1EUH - chains C and D of the 4 polymer chains in the assembly; structure by X-ray diffraction, 1.82 A resolution.

== Chain C (and D) ==
Molecule: NADP dependent non phosphorylating glyceraldehyde-3-phosphate dehydrogenase
From: Streptococcus mutans
Notes: EC 1.2.1.9; chain D of this document is another copy of the same molecule, construct and numbering; everything in this record applies to it too
UniProt: Q59931 (GAPN_STRMU); residue numbers follow UniProt; this construct covers 1-475
Chain sequence (475 residues; numbered 1 to 475; the number before each row is that of its first residue):
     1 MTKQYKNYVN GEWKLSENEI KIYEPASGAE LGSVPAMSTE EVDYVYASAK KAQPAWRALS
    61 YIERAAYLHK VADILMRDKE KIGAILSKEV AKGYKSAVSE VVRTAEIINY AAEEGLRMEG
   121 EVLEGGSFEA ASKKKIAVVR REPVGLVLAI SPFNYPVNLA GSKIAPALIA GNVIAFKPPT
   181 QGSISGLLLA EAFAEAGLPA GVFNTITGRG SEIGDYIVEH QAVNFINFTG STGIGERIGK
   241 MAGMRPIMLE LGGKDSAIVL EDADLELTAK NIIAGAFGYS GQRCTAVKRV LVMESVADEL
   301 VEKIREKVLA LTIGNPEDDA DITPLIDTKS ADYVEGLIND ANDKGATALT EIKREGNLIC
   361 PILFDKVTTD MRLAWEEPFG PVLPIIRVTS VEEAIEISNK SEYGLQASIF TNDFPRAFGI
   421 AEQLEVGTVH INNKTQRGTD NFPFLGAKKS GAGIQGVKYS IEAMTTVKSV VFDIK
Disordered / not traced: 1
UniProt features mapped onto this chain:
  - active site: Glu250, Cys284
  - binding site (substrate): Arg103, Asn154, Tyr155, Arg283 to Thr285, Arg437
  - binding site (NADP(+)): Ser151, Lys177, Thr180, Asp215, Glu377

== Chain C / chain D interface ==
Contacting residue pairs - 109 pairs, chain C then chain D:
  Arg57(C) - Glu422(D)  hydrogen bond (side chain-backbone)
  Glu106(C) - Phe128(D)
  Ile107(C) - Phe128(D)
  Tyr110(C) - Ser127(D)
  Tyr110(C) - Phe128(D)  hydrophobic
  Glu121(C) - Lys458(D)  salt bridge
  Glu121(C) - Tyr459(D)  hydrogen bond
  Leu123(C) - Asn441(D)
  Leu123(C) - Phe442(D)
  Leu123(C) - Pro443(D)
  Leu123(C) - Tyr459(D)
  Glu124(C) - Asn441(D)  hydrogen bond (backbone-side chain)
  Glu124(C) - Phe442(D)
  Gly125(C) - Thr439(D)
  Gly125(C) - Phe442(D)
  Ser127(C) - Tyr110(D)
  Phe128(C) - Glu106(D)
  Phe128(C) - Tyr110(D)  hydrophobic
  Phe128(C) - Asp440(D)
  Phe128(C) - Asn441(D)
  Ser132(C) - Thr439(D)
  Lys135(C) - Asn433(D)
  Lys135(C) - Phe442(D)
  Ala137(C) - Phe442(D)  hydrophobic
  Val139(C) - Pro443(D)  hydrophobic
  Arg140(C) - Glu422(D)  salt bridge
  Glu142(C) - Glu422(D)
  Glu236(C) - Met244(D)
  Gly239(C) - Gly243(D)
  Lys240(C) - Lys240(D)
  Lys240(C) - Gly243(D)
  Gly243(C) - Gly239(D)
  Met244(C) - Glu236(D)
  Met244(C) - Leu249(D)  hydrophobic
  Met244(C) - Leu251(D)  hydrophobic
  Met244(C) - Lys449(D)
  Met244(C) - Ala452(D)
  Leu249(C) - Met244(D)  hydrophobic
  Leu251(C) - Met244(D)  hydrophobic
  Phe414(C) - Phe472(D)  hydrophobic
  Phe418(C) - Val470(D)  hydrophobic
  Ala421(C) - Lys468(D)  hydrogen bond (backbone-side chain)
  Ala421(C) - Val470(D)  hydrophobic
  Glu422(C) - Arg57(D)  hydrogen bond (backbone-side chain)
  Glu422(C) - Arg140(D)  salt bridge
  Glu422(C) - Glu142(D)
  Glu422(C) - Lys468(D)  hydrogen bond (backbone-side chain)
  Leu424(C) - Lys468(D)  hydrogen bond (backbone-side chain)
  Val426(C) - Lys468(D)
  Gly427(C) - Val467(D)
  Gly427(C) - Lys468(D)
  Gly427(C) - Ser469(D)  hydrogen bond (backbone-backbone)
  Thr428(C) - Ser469(D)
  Thr428(C) - Val471(D)
  Val429(C) - Ser469(D)  hydrogen bond (backbone-backbone)
  Val429(C) - Val470(D)
  Val429(C) - Val471(D)  hydrogen bond (backbone-backbone)
  His430(C) - Val471(D)
  Ile431(C) - Val470(D)  hydrophobic
  Ile431(C) - Val471(D)  hydrogen bond (backbone-backbone)
  Asn433(C) - Lys135(D)
  Asn433(C) - Asp473(D)
  Thr439(C) - Gly125(D)
  Thr439(C) - Glu129(D)
  Thr439(C) - Ser132(D)  hydrogen bond
  Asp440(C) - Phe128(D)
  Asn441(C) - Leu123(D)
  Asn441(C) - Glu124(D)  hydrogen bond (side chain-backbone)
  Asn441(C) - Ser127(D)
  Asn441(C) - Phe128(D)
  Phe442(C) - Leu123(D)  hydrophobic
  Phe442(C) - Glu124(D)
  Phe442(C) - Gly125(D)
  Phe442(C) - Lys135(D)
  Phe442(C) - Ala137(D)  hydrophobic
  Phe442(C) - Val471(D)  hydrophobic
  Pro443(C) - Leu123(D)
  Pro443(C) - Val139(D)  hydrophobic
  Pro443(C) - Ser469(D)
  Leu445(C) - Thr466(D)
  Leu445(C) - Val467(D)
  Lys448(C) - Met244(D)
  Lys449(C) - Met244(D)
  Ala452(C) - Met244(D)
  Lys458(C) - Glu121(D)  salt bridge
  Tyr459(C) - Glu121(D)  hydrogen bond
  Tyr459(C) - Leu123(D)
  Thr466(C) - Leu445(D)
  Val467(C) - Gly427(D)
  Val467(C) - Leu445(D)
  Val467(C) - Ile454(D)  hydrophobic
  Lys468(C) - Ala421(D)  hydrogen bond (side chain-backbone)
  Lys468(C) - Glu422(D)  hydrogen bond (side chain-backbone)
  Lys468(C) - Leu424(D)  hydrogen bond (side chain-backbone)
  Lys468(C) - Val426(D)
  Lys468(C) - Gly427(D)
  Ser469(C) - Gly427(D)  hydrogen bond (backbone-backbone)
  Ser469(C) - Thr428(D)
  Ser469(C) - Val429(D)  hydrogen bond (backbone-backbone)
  Val470(C) - Phe418(D)  hydrophobic
  Val470(C) - Ala421(D)  hydrophobic
  Val470(C) - Val429(D)
  Val470(C) - Ile431(D)  hydrophobic
  Val471(C) - Thr428(D)
  Val471(C) - Val429(D)  hydrogen bond (backbone-backbone)
  Val471(C) - His430(D)
  Val471(C) - Ile431(D)  hydrogen bond (backbone-backbone)
  Phe472(C) - Phe414(D)  hydrophobic
  Asp473(C) - Asn433(D)  hydrogen bond
Also at the interface, not in a pair above, chain C (62 interface residues in all): Ile136, Val138, Gln221, Gly235, Gln423, Gln436, Gly451, Ile454
Also at the interface, not in a pair above, chain D (61 interface residues in all): Ile107, Ile136, Val138, Gly235, Gln436, Lys448, Gly451

== Overview ==
The interface between chain C and chain D involves 62 residues on one side and 61 on the other; the contacts
include 22 hydrogen bonds and 4 salt bridges. Polar contacts include Glu121(C)-Lys458(D), Arg140(C)-Glu422(D)
and Arg57(C)-Glu422(D).
Chain C and chain D are both NADP dependent non phosphorylating glyceraldehyde-3-phosphate dehydrogenase
(Streptococcus mutans); the structure, Apo form of a NADP dependent aldehyde dehydrogenase from streptococcus
mutans, was determined by X-ray diffraction (same publication as 2EUH).
